PDB entry 5VOI | X-ray diffraction, 2.80 A resolution | chains D and E of the 8 polymer chains in the assembly

[Chain D]
Name: DNA-directed RNA polymerase subunit beta'
Organism: Thermus thermophilus (strain HB8 / ATCC 27634 / DSM 579)
Notes: EC 2.7.7.6
UniProt: Q8RQE8 (RPOC_THET8); residues 1-1524 here = UniProt positions 1-1524
Chain sequence (1524 residues; numbered 1 to 1524; the number before each row is that of its first residue):
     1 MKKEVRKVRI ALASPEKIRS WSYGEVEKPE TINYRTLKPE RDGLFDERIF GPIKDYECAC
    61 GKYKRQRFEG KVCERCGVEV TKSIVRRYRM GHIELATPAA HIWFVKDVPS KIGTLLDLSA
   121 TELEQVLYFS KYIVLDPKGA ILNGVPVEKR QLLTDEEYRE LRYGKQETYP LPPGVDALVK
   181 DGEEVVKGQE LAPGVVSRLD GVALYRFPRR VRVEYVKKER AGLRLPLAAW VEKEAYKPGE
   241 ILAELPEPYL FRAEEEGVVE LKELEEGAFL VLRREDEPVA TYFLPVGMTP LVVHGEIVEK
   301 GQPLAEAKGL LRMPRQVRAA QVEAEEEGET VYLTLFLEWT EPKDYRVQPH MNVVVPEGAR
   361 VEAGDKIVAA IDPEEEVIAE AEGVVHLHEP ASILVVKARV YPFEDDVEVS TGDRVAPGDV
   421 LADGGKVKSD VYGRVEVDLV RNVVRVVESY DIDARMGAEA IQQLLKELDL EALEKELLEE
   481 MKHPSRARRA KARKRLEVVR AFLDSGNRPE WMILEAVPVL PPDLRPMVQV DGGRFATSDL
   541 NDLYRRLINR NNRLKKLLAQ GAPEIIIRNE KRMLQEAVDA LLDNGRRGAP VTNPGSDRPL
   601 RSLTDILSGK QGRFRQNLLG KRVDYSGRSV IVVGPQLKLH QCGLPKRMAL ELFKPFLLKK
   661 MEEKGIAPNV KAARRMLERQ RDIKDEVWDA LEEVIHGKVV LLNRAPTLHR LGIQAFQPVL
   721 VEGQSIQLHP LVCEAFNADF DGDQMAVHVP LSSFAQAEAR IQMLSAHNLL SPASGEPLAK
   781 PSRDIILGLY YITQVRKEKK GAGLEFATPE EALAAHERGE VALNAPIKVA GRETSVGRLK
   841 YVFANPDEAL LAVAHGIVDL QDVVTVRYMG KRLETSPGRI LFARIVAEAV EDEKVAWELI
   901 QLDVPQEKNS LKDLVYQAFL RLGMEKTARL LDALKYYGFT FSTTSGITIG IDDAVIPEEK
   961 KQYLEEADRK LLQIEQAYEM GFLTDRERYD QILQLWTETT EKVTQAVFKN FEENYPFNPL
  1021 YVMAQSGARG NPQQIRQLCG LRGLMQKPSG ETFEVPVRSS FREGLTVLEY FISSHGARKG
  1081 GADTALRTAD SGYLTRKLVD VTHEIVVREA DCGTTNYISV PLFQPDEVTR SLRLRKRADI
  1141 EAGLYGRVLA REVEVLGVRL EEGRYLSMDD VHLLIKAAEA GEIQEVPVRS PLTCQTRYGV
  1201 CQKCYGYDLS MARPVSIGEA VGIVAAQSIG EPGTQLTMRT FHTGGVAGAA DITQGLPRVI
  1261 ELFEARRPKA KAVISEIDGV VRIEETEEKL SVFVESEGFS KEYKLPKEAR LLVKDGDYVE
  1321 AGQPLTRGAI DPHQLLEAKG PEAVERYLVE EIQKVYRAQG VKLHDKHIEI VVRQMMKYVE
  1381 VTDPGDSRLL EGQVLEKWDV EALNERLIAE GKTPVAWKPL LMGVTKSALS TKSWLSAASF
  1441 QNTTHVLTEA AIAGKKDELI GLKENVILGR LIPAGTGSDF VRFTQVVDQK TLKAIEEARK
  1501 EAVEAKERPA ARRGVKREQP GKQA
Not modelled in the structure: 1-2, 1239-1252, 1503-1524
Bound ions: Zn2+ site 1: C58, C60, C73; Mg2+ site 1: D739, D741, D743; Mg2+ site 2 near K840 (its only coordinating residue here); Zn2+ site 2: C1112, C1194, C1201, C1204

[Chain E]
Name: DNA-directed RNA polymerase subunit omega
Organism: Thermus thermophilus (strain HB8 / ATCC 27634 / DSM 579)
Notes: EC 2.7.7.6
UniProt: Q8RQE7 (RPOZ_THET8); residues 1-99 here = UniProt positions 1-99
Chain sequence (99 residues; numbered 1 to 99; the number before each row is that of its first residue):
     1 MAEPGIDKLF GMVDSKYRLT VVVAKRAQQL LRHGFKNTVL EPEERPKMQT LEGLFDDPNA
    61 VTWAMKELLT GRLVFGENLV PEDRLQKEME RLYPVEREE
Not modelled in the structure: 1, 96-99

[Interface between chain D and chain E]
Contacting residue pairs (92; chain D residue first):
  D689(D) - L51(E)
  E693(D) - M48(E)
  E693(D) - T50(E)
  H696(D) - M48(E)
  H696(D) - D57(E)  salt bridge
  H696(D) - P58(E)
  H696(D) - N59(E)  hydrogen bond (backbone-side chain)
  G697(D) - N59(E)  hydrogen bond (backbone-side chain)
  K698(D) - N59(E)
  S753(D) - L31(E)
  S753(D) - V61(E)
  F754(D) - A24(E)  hydrophobic
  F754(D) - Q28(E)
  A757(D) - T20(E)
  A757(D) - A24(E)  hydrophobic
  E758(D) - T20(E)
  R760(D) - E3(E)  salt bridge
  R760(D) - N59(E)  hydrogen bond
  R760(D) - V61(E)
  R760(D) - T62(E)  hydrogen bond
  I761(D) - F10(E)  hydrophobic
  I761(D) - T20(E)
  I761(D) - V23(E)  hydrophobic
  Q762(D) - Y17(E)
  Q762(D) - T20(E)  hydrogen bond
  A766(D) - A2(E)
  H767(D) - A2(E)
  H767(D) - E3(E)  hydrogen bond (side chain-backbone)
  H767(D) - I6(E)
  G923(D) - D7(E)
  M924(D) - D7(E)  hydrogen bond (backbone-side chain)
  M924(D) - F10(E)  hydrophobic
  E925(D) - A2(E)
  E925(D) - E3(E)
  E925(D) - P4(E)
  E925(D) - G5(E)  hydrogen bond (side chain-backbone)
  E925(D) - I6(E)
  E925(D) - D7(E)  hydrogen bond (backbone-side chain)
  M1211(D) - K16(E)
  R1213(D) - F10(E)
  S1216(D) - S15(E)
  S1216(D) - K16(E)  hydrogen bond (side chain-backbone)
  I1217(D) - S15(E)  hydrogen bond (backbone-side chain)
  I1217(D) - Y17(E)
  G1218(D) - Y17(E)
  E1219(D) - Y17(E)  hydrogen bond
  G1475(D) - Y17(E)
  T1476(D) - Y17(E)
  T1476(D) - T20(E)
  F1480(D) - D14(E)
  F1480(D) - R18(E)  hydrogen bond (backbone-side chain)
  F1480(D) - E77(E)
  V1481(D) - S15(E)
  V1481(D) - Y17(E)  hydrophobic
  V1481(D) - R18(E)
  V1481(D) - V21(E)
  R1482(D) - V21(E)
  R1482(D) - K25(E)
  F1483(D) - K25(E)
  F1483(D) - E77(E)
  T1484(D) - R18(E)  hydrogen bond
  T1484(D) - V22(E)
  T1484(D) - K25(E)  hydrogen bond (backbone-side chain)
  T1484(D) - G76(E)
  T1484(D) - E77(E)
  Q1485(D) - F75(E)
  Q1485(D) - G76(E)  hydrogen bond (backbone-backbone)
  Q1485(D) - N78(E)
  Q1485(D) - L79(E)  hydrogen bond (side chain-backbone)
  Q1485(D) - V80(E)  hydrogen bond (side chain-backbone)
  Q1485(D) - E82(E)  hydrogen bond
  V1486(D) - V22(E)
  V1486(D) - Q29(E)  hydrogen bond (backbone-side chain)
  V1486(D) - V74(E)
  V1487(D) - L73(E)
  V1487(D) - V74(E)  hydrogen bond (backbone-backbone)
  V1487(D) - L85(E)  hydrophobic
  D1488(D) - R26(E)  salt bridge
  D1488(D) - N37(E)
  D1488(D) - V39(E)
  D1488(D) - L73(E)
  D1488(D) - M89(E)
  Q1489(D) - R72(E)  hydrogen bond (backbone-backbone)
  K1490(D) - Y93(E)
  T1491(D) - L92(E)
  T1491(D) - Y93(E)
  A1494(D) - L92(E)  hydrophobic
  I1495(D) - V80(E)  hydrophobic
  I1495(D) - L85(E)  hydrophobic
  I1495(D) - E88(E)
  R1499(D) - L79(E)  hydrogen bond (side chain-backbone)
  R1499(D) - P81(E)
Also at the interface, not in a pair above, chain D (47 interface residues in all): H640, K660, K664, L764, A928, D1208, A1498
Also at the interface, not in a pair above, chain E (53 interface residues in all): L19, A27, K47, M65, R91

[In short]
47 residues of chain D and 53 residues of chain E are in contact; the contacts include 23 hydrogen bonds and 3
salt bridges. Polar contacts include H696(D)-D57(E), R760(D)-E3(E) and D1488(D)-R26(E). The Zn2+ site 1 is
built by C58(D), C60(D) and C73(D).
Chain D is DNA-directed RNA polymerase subunit beta' and chain E is DNA-directed RNA polymerase subunit omega,
both from Thermus thermophilus (strain HB8 / ATCC 27634 / DSM 579); the structure, X-ray crystal structure of
bacterial RNA polymerase and pyrG promoter complex, was determined by X-ray diffraction together with 5VO8
from the same study.
